Entry 7RAE (X-ray diffraction, 2.10 A resolution); this record covers chains A and D.

Chain A:
Protein: Ancestral androgen receptor
Organism: Escherichia coli BL21
Amino-acid sequence (253 residues; row label = number of the first residue in the row):
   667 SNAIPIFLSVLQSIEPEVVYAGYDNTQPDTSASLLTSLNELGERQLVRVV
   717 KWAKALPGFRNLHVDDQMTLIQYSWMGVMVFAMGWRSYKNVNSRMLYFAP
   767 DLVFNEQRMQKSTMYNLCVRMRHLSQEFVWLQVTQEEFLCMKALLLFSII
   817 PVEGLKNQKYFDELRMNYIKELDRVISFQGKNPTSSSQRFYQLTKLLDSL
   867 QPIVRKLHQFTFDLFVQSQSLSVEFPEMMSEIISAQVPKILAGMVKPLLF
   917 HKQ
Not modelled in the structure: 918-919
Small-molecule neighbours: 5-alpha-dihydrotestosterone (DHT): Leu704, Asn705, Leu707, Gly708, Gln711, Trp741, Met742, Met745, Val746, Met749, Arg752, Phe764, Met780, Met787, Leu873, Phe876, Thr877, Leu880, Phe891

Chain D:
Protein: Transcriptional mediator/intermediary factor 2
Amino-acid sequence (12 residues; numbered 742 to 753; the number before each row is that of its first residue):
   742 QALLRYLLDKDD
Not modelled in the structure: 742, 752-753

Interface between chain A and chain D:
Contacting residue pairs - 19 pairs, chain A then chain D:
  Val716(A) - Leu745(D)  hydrophobic
  Val716(A) - Leu748(D)  hydrophobic
  Lys720(A) - Leu748(D)  hydrogen bond (side chain-backbone)
  Lys720(A) - Leu749(D)
  Lys720(A) - Lys751(D)
  Val730(A) - Arg746(D)
  Gln733(A) - Leu749(D)
  Met734(A) - Leu745(D)  hydrophobic
  Met734(A) - Arg746(D)
  Met734(A) - Leu749(D)  hydrophobic
  Ile737(A) - Leu745(D)  hydrophobic
  Ile737(A) - Leu749(D)  hydrophobic
  Gln738(A) - Leu745(D)
  Glu893(A) - Leu744(D)
  Met894(A) - Leu744(D)
  Met894(A) - Leu745(D)
  Met894(A) - Leu748(D)  hydrophobic
  Glu897(A) - Ala743(D)
  Glu897(A) - Leu744(D)
Other interface residues (no listed pair), chain A (14 interface residues in all): Val713, Phe725, Arg726, Asp731
Other interface residues (no listed pair), chain D (8 interface residues in all): Asp750

Overview:
14 residues of chain A and 8 residues of chain D are in contact, with 1 hydrogen bond. Its one hydrogen-bonded
contact is Lys720(A)-Leu748(D). Ligands of chain A: 5-alpha-dihydrotestosterone.
Chain A is Ancestral androgen receptor (Escherichia coli BL21) and chain D is Transcriptional
mediator/intermediary factor 2; the structure, AncAR1 - progesterone - Tif2, was determined by X-ray
diffraction.
